7KVC - chains B and C of the 10 polymer chains in the assembly; structure by electron microscopy, 4.70 A resolution (low resolution: residue-level contacts below are approximate; hydrogen-bond / salt-bridge calls are withheld).

# Chain B (and C)
Molecule: p9-1
Organism: Mal de Rio Cuarto virus
Notes: chain C of this document is another copy of the same molecule, construct and numbering; everything in this record applies to it too
Reference sequence: D9U542 (D9U542_9REOV); residue numbers follow UniProt; this construct covers 2-337
Sequence (388 residues; numbered -50 to 337; the number before each row is that of its first residue; numbers below 1 keep their minus sign (Met-50 is residue -50)):
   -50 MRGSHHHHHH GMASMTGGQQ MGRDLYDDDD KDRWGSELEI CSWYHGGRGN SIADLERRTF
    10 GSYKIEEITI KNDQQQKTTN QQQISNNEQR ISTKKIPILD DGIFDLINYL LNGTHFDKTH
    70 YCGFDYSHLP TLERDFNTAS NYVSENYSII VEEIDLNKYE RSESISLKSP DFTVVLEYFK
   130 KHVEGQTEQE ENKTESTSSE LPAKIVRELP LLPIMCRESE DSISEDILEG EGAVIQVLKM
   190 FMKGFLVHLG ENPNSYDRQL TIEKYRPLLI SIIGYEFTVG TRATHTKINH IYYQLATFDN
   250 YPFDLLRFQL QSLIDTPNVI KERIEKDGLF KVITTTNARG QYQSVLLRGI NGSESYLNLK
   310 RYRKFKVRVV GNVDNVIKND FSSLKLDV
Disordered / not traced: -50 to 4, 20-43, 71-73, 108-110, 131-154, 229-237, 265-268
Differences from the reference sequence: expression tag (-50 to 1)
Reported in the primary citation:
  - self-association interface (contacts with another copy of this molecule): Phe314 to Val337

# Chain B / chain C interface
Pairs across the interface - 45 pairs, chain B then chain C:
  Lys188(B) - Val337(C)
  Met189(B) - Val337(C)
  Lys192(B) - Leu335(C)
  Leu195(B) - Phe330(C)
  Val196(B) - Phe330(C)
  Gly199(B) - Lys327(C)
  Gly199(B) - Asn328(C)
  Gly199(B) - Phe330(C)
  Glu200(B) - Lys327(C)
  Pro202(B) - Val322(C)
  Pro202(B) - Val325(C)
  Pro202(B) - Lys327(C)
  Asn203(B) - Val322(C)
  Ser204(B) - Val319(C)
  Ser204(B) - Val322(C)
  Tyr241(B) - Leu335(C)
  Tyr241(B) - Asp336(C)
  Arg256(B) - Asn328(C)
  Leu259(B) - Asn328(C)
  Leu259(B) - Phe330(C)
  Leu259(B) - Leu333(C)
  Val319(B) - Ser204(C)
  Val322(B) - Pro202(C)
  Val322(B) - Asn203(C)
  Val322(B) - Ser204(C)
  Val325(B) - Pro202(C)
  Val325(B) - Arg256(C)
  Ile326(B) - Arg256(C)
  Lys327(B) - Gly199(C)
  Lys327(B) - Glu200(C)
  Lys327(B) - Pro202(C)
  Asn328(B) - Gly199(C)
  Asn328(B) - Arg256(C)
  Asn328(B) - Leu259(C)
  Phe330(B) - Leu195(C)
  Phe330(B) - Val196(C)
  Phe330(B) - Gly199(C)
  Phe330(B) - Leu259(C)
  Leu333(B) - Leu259(C)
  Lys334(B) - Ile240(C)
  Leu335(B) - Lys192(C)
  Leu335(B) - Tyr241(C)
  Asp336(B) - Tyr241(C)
  Val337(B) - Lys188(C)
  Val337(B) - Met189(C)
Other interface residues (no listed pair), chain B (30 interface residues in all): Glu16, Thr18, Gln185, Ile240, Asp329
Other interface residues (no listed pair), chain C (30 interface residues in all): Glu16, Thr18, Gln185, Asn238, Ile326, Lys334

# Overview
The chain B/chain C interface involves 30 residues from each chain. From the paper: a self-association
interface involving Phe314(B).
Both chains are p9-1 (Mal de Rio Cuarto virus). Entry 7KVC (Cryo-EM structure of Mal de Rio Cuarto virus P9-1
viroplasm protein (decamer)) was determined by electron microscopy (same publication as 7KVD).
